PDB entry 6L91 | X-ray diffraction, 1.84 A resolution | chain A

[Chain A]
Protein: Immunoglobulin G-binding protein G
Reference sequence: P06654 (SPG1_STRSG); residues 1-56 here correspond to UniProt positions 227-282 (UniProt number = residue number + 226)
Chain sequence (56 residues; each row starts with the number of its first residue):
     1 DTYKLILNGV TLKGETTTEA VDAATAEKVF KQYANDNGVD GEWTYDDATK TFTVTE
Sequence notes: engineered mutation Val10 (Lys236 in P06654)
Modified / non-standard residues: Val10 (D-valine; DVA)
Reported in the primary citation:
  - conformationally variable residues (side-chain flip): Thr11

[In short]
The paper reports conformational variability at Thr11.
Chain A is Immunoglobulin G-binding protein G; the structure, X-ray structure of synthetic GB1 domain with the
mutation K10(DVA), was determined by X-ray diffraction (same publication as 6L9B, 6L9D and 6LJI).
